PDB entry 8HRL | electron microscopy, 2.80 A resolution | chains A and E

== Chain A ==
Protein: Processed angiotensin-converting enzyme 2
From: Homo sapiens
Reference sequence: Q9BYF1 (ACE2_HUMAN); numbering as in UniProt (aligned over 19-615)
Chain sequence (597 residues; each row starts with the number of its first residue):
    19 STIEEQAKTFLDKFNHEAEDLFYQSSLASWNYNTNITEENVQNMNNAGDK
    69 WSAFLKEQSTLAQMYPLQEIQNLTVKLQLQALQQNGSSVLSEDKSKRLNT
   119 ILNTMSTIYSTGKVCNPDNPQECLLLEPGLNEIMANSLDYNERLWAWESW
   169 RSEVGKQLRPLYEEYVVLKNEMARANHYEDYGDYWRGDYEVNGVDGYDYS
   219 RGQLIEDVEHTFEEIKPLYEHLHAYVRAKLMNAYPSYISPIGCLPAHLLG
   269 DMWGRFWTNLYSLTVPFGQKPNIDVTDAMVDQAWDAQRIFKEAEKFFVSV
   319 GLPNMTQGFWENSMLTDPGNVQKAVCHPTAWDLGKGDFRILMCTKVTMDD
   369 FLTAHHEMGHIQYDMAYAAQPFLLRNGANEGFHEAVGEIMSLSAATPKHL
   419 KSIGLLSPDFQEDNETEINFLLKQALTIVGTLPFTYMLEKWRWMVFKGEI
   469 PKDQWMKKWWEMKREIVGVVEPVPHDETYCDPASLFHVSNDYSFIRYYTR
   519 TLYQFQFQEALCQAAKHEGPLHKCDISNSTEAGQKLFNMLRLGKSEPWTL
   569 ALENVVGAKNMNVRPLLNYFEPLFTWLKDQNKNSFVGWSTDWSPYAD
Swiss-Prot annotation at these positions:
  - region (Interaction with SARS-CoV spike glycoprotein): D30 to Y41, M82 to P84, K353 to R357
  - active site: E375 (Proton acceptor), H505 (Proton donor)
  - binding site (chloride): R169, W477, K481
  - binding site (substrate): R273, H345, P346, Y515
  - binding site (Zn(2+)): H374, H378, E402
  - glycosylation (N-linked (GlcNAc...) asparagine): N53, N90, N103, N322, N432, N546
Cystine bridges: C133-C141, C344-C361, C530-C542

== Chain E ==
Protein: Spike protein S1
From: Severe acute respiratory syndrome coronavirus 2
Reference sequence: P0DTC2 (SPIKE_SARS2); residue numbers follow UniProt; this construct covers 333-526
Chain sequence (194 residues; each row starts with the number of its first residue):
   333 TNLCPFGEVFNATRFASVYAWNRKRISNCVADYSVLYNSASFSTFKCYGV
   383 SPTKLNDLCFTNVYADSFVIRGDEVRQIAPGQTGKIADYNYKLPDDFTGC
   433 VIAWNSNNLDSKVGGNYNYRYRLFRKSNLKPFERDISTEIYQAGSKPCNG
   483 VEGFNCYFPLQSYGFQPTNGVGYQPYRVVVLSFELLHAPATVCG
Construct notes: variant R452 (Leu in P0DTC2), K478 (Thr in P0DTC2)
Swiss-Prot annotation at these positions:
  - region: R403 to D405 (Integrin-binding motif), N448 to Y451, Y453 to F456 (Immunodominant HLA epitope recognized by the CD8+)
  - glycosylation: N343 (N-linked (GlcNAc...) (complex) asparagine)
Cystine bridges: C336-C361, C379-C432, C391-C525, C480-C488

== Chain A / chain E interface ==
Residue-residue contacts - 22 pairs, chain A then chain E:
  T27(A) - F456(E)
  T27(A) - Y489(E)
  K31(A) - F456(E)
  K31(A) - Y489(E)
  H34(A) - L455(E)
  H34(A) - Q493(E)  hydrogen bond (backbone-side chain)
  Y41(A) - Q498(E)
  Y41(A) - T500(E)
  Y41(A) - N501(E)
  Q42(A) - Y449(E)  hydrogen bond
  Y83(A) - N487(E)  hydrogen bond
  Q325(A) - V503(E)
  K353(A) - R403(E)
  K353(A) - G496(E)  hydrogen bond (side chain-backbone)
  K353(A) - N501(E)
  K353(A) - G502(E)  hydrogen bond (backbone-backbone)
  K353(A) - Y505(E)
  G354(A) - G502(E)
  D355(A) - T500(E)
  D355(A) - N501(E)
  D355(A) - G502(E)  hydrogen bond (side chain-backbone)
  R357(A) - T500(E)
Interface residues without a listed pair, chain A (18 interface residues in all): F28, D30, E35, D38, L45, M82, N330
Interface residues without a listed pair, chain E (19 interface residues in all): K417, Y473, F486, F490, S494

== Overview ==
The interface between chain A and chain E involves 18 residues on one side and 19 on the other, with 6
hydrogen bonds. Polar contacts include H34(A)-Q493(E), Q42(A)-Y449(E) and Y83(A)-N487(E).
Here chain A is Processed angiotensin-converting enzyme 2 (Homo sapiens) and chain E is Spike protein S1
(Severe acute respiratory syndrome coronavirus 2). Entry 8HRL (SARS-CoV-2 Delta S-RBD-ACE2) was determined by
electron microscopy, deposited together with 8HRK.
